PDB entry 5X1Q | X-ray diffraction, 1.60 A resolution | chain A

# Chain A
Molecule: PpkA-294
Source organism: Serratia sp. FS14
Amino-acid sequence (302 residues; each row starts with the number of its first residue):
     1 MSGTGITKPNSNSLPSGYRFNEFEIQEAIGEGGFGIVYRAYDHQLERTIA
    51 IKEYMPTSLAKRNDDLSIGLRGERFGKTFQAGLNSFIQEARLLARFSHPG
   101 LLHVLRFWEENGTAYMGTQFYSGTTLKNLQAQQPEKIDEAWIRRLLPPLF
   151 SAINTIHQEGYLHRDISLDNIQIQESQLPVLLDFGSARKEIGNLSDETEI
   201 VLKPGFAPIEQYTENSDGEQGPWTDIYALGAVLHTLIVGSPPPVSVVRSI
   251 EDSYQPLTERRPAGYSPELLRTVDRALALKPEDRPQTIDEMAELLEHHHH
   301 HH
Disordered / not traced: 1-10, 214-218, 299-302
Residues lining bound ligands: ATP (adenosine-5'-triphosphate): Ile29, Gly30, Glu31, Gly32, Val37, Ala50, Leu102, Thr118, Gln119, Phe120, Tyr121, Thr124, Thr125, Asn128, Asp169, Gln172, Leu182

# Summary
Ligands of chain A: ATP.
Chain A is PpkA-294 (Serratia sp. FS14); the structure, PpkA-294 with ATP and MnCl2, was determined by X-ray
diffraction (same publication as 5X1R, 5X1S, 5X1T and 5HNV).
